8BX8 - chains J and K of the 18 polymer chains in the assembly; structure by electron microscopy, 30.30 A resolution (very low resolution: no residue pairs are listed; an interface is given only as per-side residue counts).

# Chain J
Protein: Dynein light chain
Source organism: Tetrahymena thermophila
Chain sequence (95 residues; numbered 16 to 110; the number before each row is that of its first residue):
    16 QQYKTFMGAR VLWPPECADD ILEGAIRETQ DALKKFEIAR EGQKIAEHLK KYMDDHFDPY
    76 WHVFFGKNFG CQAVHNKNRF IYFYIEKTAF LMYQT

# Chain K
Protein: Dynein light chain
Source organism: Tetrahymena thermophila
UniProt: Q1HFV9 (Q1HFV9_TETTH); residue numbers follow UniProt; this construct covers 1-93
Chain sequence (93 residues; row label = number of the first residue in the row):
     1 MGDHANEQII DMPENSEMKS MKNDAFSQAK FAVENYKFEN KISSHIKKFF DEKYGPNWHC
    61 VVGKHFNAYV SYDSKNFIFF YEGQLAILLY RKG
Disordered / not traced: 1-3

# Interface between chain J and chain K
At this resolution (30 A) residue pairs are not listed: 21 residues of chain J and 22 of chain K lie at the interface.

# In short
21 residues of chain J and 22 residues of chain K are in contact.
Here chain J is Dynein light chain and chain K is Dynein light chain, both from Tetrahymena thermophila. Entry
8BX8 (In situ outer dynein arm from Chlamydomonas reinhardtii in the post-power stroke state) was determined
by electron microscopy together with 8BWY from the same study.
